5TR8 - chains L and H; structure by X-ray diffraction, 2.01 A resolution.

[Chain L]
Protein: 441D6 Fab Light chain
Organism: Mus musculus
UniProt: Q7TS98 (Q7TS98_MOUSE); residues 110-212 here correspond to UniProt positions 132-234 (UniProt number = residue number + 22)
Sequence (212 residues; each row starts with the number of its first residue):
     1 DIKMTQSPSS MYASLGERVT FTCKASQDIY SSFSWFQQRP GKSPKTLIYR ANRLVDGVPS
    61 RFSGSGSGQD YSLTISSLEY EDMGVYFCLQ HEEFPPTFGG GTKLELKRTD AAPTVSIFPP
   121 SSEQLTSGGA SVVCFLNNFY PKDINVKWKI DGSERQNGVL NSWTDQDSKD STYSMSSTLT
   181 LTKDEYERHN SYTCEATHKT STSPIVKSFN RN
Cystine bridges: Cys-23/Cys-88, Cys-134/Cys-194
Ligand contacts:
  - Ni2+ (NI), molecule 1: Asp-1, Ile-2, Lys-3
  - Ni2+ (NI), molecule 2: Asn-138, Asp-167, Asp-170

[Chain H]
Protein: 441D6 Fab Heavy chain
Organism: Mus musculus
UniProt: A0A0E4B366 (A0A0E4B366_MOUSE); residues 109-215 here correspond to UniProt positions 133-239 (UniProt number = residue number + 24)
Sequence (221 residues; each row starts with the number of its first residue; a row labelled like 82A-82C holds insertion residues (82A, then the next letters in order)):
     1 EVQLVESGGG LMRPGGSLKL SCAASGFAFS RFDMSWVRQT PEKRLEWVAY IR
   52A N
    53 GADDTYYADT EKGRFTISRD NAKNTLYLQL
82A-82C SSL
    83 KIEDTAMYYC VRHSGYSY
100A-100B VI
   101 DYWGQGTSVT VSSASTTAPS VYPLAPVCGG TTGSSVTLGC LVKGYFPEPV TLTWNSGSLS
   161 SGVHTFPALL QSGLYTLSSS VTVTSNTWPS QTITCNVAHP ASSTKVDKKI EPRVP
Not modelled in the structure: 131
Construct notes: conflict Ser-115 (Lys139 in A0A0E4B366)
Cystine bridges: Cys-22/Cys-92, Cys-140/Cys-195

[Interface between chain L and chain H]
Residue-residue contacts (66; chain L residue first):
  Phe-36(L) with Trp-103(H)
  Gln-38(L) with Gln-39(H), hydrogen bond; Tyr-91(H)
  Ser-43(L) with Tyr-91(H); Gly-104(H), hydrogen bond (side chain-backbone)
  Pro-44(L) with Trp-103(H)
  Thr-46(L) with Ile-100B(H); Asp-101(H), hydrogen bond (side chain-backbone); Trp-103(H)
  Tyr-49(L) with Val-100A(H), hydrophobic
  Phe-87(L) with Gln-39(H); Lys-43(H); Leu-45(H), hydrophobic
  His-91(L) with Tyr-100(H)
  Phe-94(L) with Tyr-50(H), hydrophobic; Tyr-58(H), hydrophobic; Tyr-59(H); Tyr-100(H)
  Pro-96(L) with Trp-47(H), hydrophobic
  Phe-98(L) with Val-37(H), hydrophobic; Leu-45(H); Glu-46(H); Trp-47(H), hydrophobic
  Ser-116(L) with Thr-137(H)
  Ile-117(L) with Val-127(H)
  Phe-118(L) with Leu-124(H); Ala-125(H); Thr-137(H)
  Pro-119(L) with Val-127(H); Arg-213(H), hydrogen bond (backbone-side chain)
  Pro-120(L) with Arg-213(H), hydrogen bond (backbone-side chain)
  Ser-121(L) with Tyr-122(H); Pro-123(H)
  Glu-123(L) with Pro-123(H); Lys-208(H), salt bridge
  Gln-124(L) with Tyr-122(H)
  Ser-127(L) with Tyr-122(H)
  Ser-131(L) with Leu-141(H); Lys-143(H)
  Val-133(L) with Leu-124(H), hydrophobic
  Phe-135(L) with Leu-124(H), hydrophobic; Gly-139(H); Phe-166(H), hydrophobic; Ser-178(H); Ser-179(H); Ser-180(H)
  Asn-137(L) with His-164(H), hydrogen bond; Ser-180(H)
  Asn-138(L) with His-164(H), hydrogen bond
  Leu-160(L) with Leu-169(H), hydrophobic; Gln-171(H)
  Asn-161(L) with Leu-169(H)
  Ser-162(L) with Phe-166(H); Pro-167(H), hydrogen bond (side chain-backbone); Leu-169(H)
  Trp-163(L) with Pro-167(H)
  Thr-164(L) with Thr-165(H); Phe-166(H)
  Asp-167(L) with His-164(H), salt bridge
  Ser-174(L) with His-164(H); Phe-166(H)
  Met-175(L) with Phe-166(H)
  Ser-176(L) with Phe-166(H); Ser-178(H), hydrogen bond
  Thr-180(L) with Lys-143(H)
  Phe-209(L) with Val-127(H), hydrophobic
Also at the interface, not in a pair above, chain L (41 interface residues in all): Ser-34, Lys-42, Leu-89, Pro-95, Thr-178
Also at the interface, not in a pair above, chain H (40 interface residues in all): Ala-60, Gln-105, Pro-126, Leu-138

[Overview]
The interface between chain L and chain H involves 41 residues on one side and 40 on the other; the contacts
include 9 hydrogen bonds and 2 salt bridges. Among the polar pairs are Glu-123(L)/Lys-208(H),
Asp-167(L)/His-164(H) and Gln-38(L)/Gln-39(H). Ligands of chain L: Ni2+.
Chain L is 441D6 Fab Light chain and chain H is 441D6 Fab Heavy chain, both from Mus musculus; the structure,
Crystal structure of vaccine-elicited pan- influenza H1N1 neutralizing murine antibody 441D6, was determined
by X-ray diffraction.
